Entry 9NQU (electron microscopy, 3.16 A resolution); this record covers chains H and J of the 11 polymer chains in the assembly.

# Chain H
Protein: Histone H2B type 1-C/E/F/G/I
Organism: Homo sapiens
UniProt: P62807 (H2B1C_HUMAN); residues -2 to 122 here correspond to UniProt positions 2-126 (UniProt number = residue number + 4)
Amino-acid sequence (125 residues; row label = number of the first residue in the row; numbers below 1 keep their minus sign (Pro-2 is residue -2)):
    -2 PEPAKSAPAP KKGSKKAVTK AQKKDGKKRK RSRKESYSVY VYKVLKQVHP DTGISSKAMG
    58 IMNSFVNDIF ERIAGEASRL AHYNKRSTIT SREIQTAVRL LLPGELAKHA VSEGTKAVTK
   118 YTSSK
Not modelled in the structure: -2 to 28, 122
UniProt features mapped onto this chain:
  - modified residue: Pro-2 (N-acetylproline), Glu-1 (ADP-ribosyl glutamic acid), Lys2 (N6-(2-hydroxyisobutyryl)lysine), Ser3 (ADP-ribosylserine), Lys8 (N6-(beta-hydroxybutyryl)lysine), Lys9 (N6-(2-hydroxyisobutyryl)lysine), Ser11 (Phosphoserine), Lys12 (N6-acetyllysine), Lys13 (N6-(beta-hydroxybutyryl)lysine), Lys17 (N6-(2-hydroxyisobutyryl)lysine), Lys20 (N6-(2-hydroxyisobutyryl)lysine), Lys21 (N6-(2-hydroxyisobutyryl)lysine), Lys31 (N6-(2-hydroxyisobutyryl)lysine), Glu32 (PolyADP-ribosyl glutamic acid), Ser33 (Phosphoserine), Lys40 (N6-(2-hydroxyisobutyryl)lysine), Lys43 (N6-(2-hydroxyisobutyryl)lysine), Lys54 (N6,N6-dimethyllysine), Arg76 (Dimethylated arginine), Lys82 (N6,N6,N6-trimethyllysine) and 6 more in UniProt
  - glycosylation: Ser109 (O-linked (GlcNAc) serine)
  - cross-link (Glycyl lysine isopeptide (Lys-Gly)): Lys2 (interchain with G-Cter in SUMO2), Lys17 (interchain with G-Cter in SUMO2), Lys31 (interchain with G-Cter in ubiquitin), Lys117 (interchain with G-Cter in ubiquitin)

# Chain J
Molecule: 185-nt DNA strand
Organism: synthetic construct
Sequence (185 nucleotides; each row starts with the number of its first residue; numbers below 1 keep their minus sign (DA-92 is residue -92)):
   -92 ATCGCTGTTC AATACATGCA CAGGATGTAT ATATCTGACA CGTGCCTGGA GACTAGGGAG
   -32 TAATCCCCTT GGCGGTTAAA ACGCGGGGGA CAGCGCGTAC GTGCGTTTAA GCGGTGCTAG
    28 AGCTGTCTAC GACCAATTGA GCGGCCTCGG CACCGGGATT CTCCAGGGCG GCCGCGTATA
    88 GGGAT

# Chain H / chain J interface
Pairs across the interface (12; chain H residue first):
  Ser29(H) with DC30(J), hydrogen bond to the phosphate
  Tyr39(H) with DA-53(J), hydrogen bond to the phosphate
  Gly50(H) with DA-53(J), phosphate contact
  Ile51(H) with DC-54(J), sugar contact; DA-53(J), phosphate contact
  Ser52(H) with DC-54(J), phosphate contact
  Ser53(H) with DC-54(J), hydrogen bond to the phosphate
  Arg83(H) with DA-34(J), salt bridge to the phosphate; DG-33(J), salt bridge to the phosphate
  Ser84(H) with DG-35(J), sugar contact; DA-34(J), hydrogen bond to the phosphate
  Thr85(H) with DA-34(J), phosphate contact
Also at the interface, not in a pair above, chain H (11 interface residues in all): Arg30, Glu32
Also at the interface, not in a pair above, chain J (9 interface residues in all): DC-52, DC-47, DG-45

# In short
11 residues of chain H and 9 residues of chain J are in contact, with 4 hydrogen bonds and 2 salt bridges.
Among the polar pairs are Ser29(H)-DC30(J), Tyr39(H)-DA-53(J) and Ser53(H)-DC-54(J).
Here chain H is Histone H2B type 1-C/E/F/G/I (Homo sapiens) and chain J is a 185-nt DNA strand (synthetic
construct). Entry 9NQU (KDM6B-nucleosome structure stabilized by H3K27C-UNC8015 covalent conjugate) was
determined by electron microscopy.
